8H0V - chains T and c of the 24 polymer chains in the assembly; structure by electron microscopy, 3.80 A resolution.

[Chain T]
Molecule: 261-nt DNA strand
Sequence (261 nucleotides; row label = number of the first residue in the row; numbers below 1 keep their minus sign (DA-97 is residue -97)):
   -97 ATCTATGAAT TTCGCGACAC AAGGCCTGGA TGTATATATC TGACACGTGC CTGGAGACTA
   -37 GGGAGTAATC CCCTTGGCGG TTAAAACGCG GGGGACAGCG CGTACGTGCG TTTAAGCGGT
    23 GCTAGAGCTG TCTACGACCA ATTGAGCGGC CTCGGCACCG GATTCCCAAA CACACCAAAC
    83 ACAAGTGGAC CGTAAGCTCC TATTGCTTTA AAGGCAGAGG ACAAACACGT CCGGAATGAG
   143 AGCTAATTTG GTATTTAAGA A
Unresolved in the structure: -97 to -95, 116-163

[Chain c]
Name: Histone H2A type 1-B/E
Organism: Homo sapiens
UniProtKB: P04908 (H2A1B_HUMAN); residues 0-129 here correspond to UniProt positions 1-130 (UniProt number = residue number + 1)
Amino-acid sequence (133 residues; each row starts with the number of its first residue; numbers below 1 keep their minus sign (Gly-3 is residue -3)):
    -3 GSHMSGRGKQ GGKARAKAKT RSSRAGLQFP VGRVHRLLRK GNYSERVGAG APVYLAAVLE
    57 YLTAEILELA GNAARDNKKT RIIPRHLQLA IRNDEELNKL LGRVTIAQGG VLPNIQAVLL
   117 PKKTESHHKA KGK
Unresolved in the structure: -3 to 13, 119-129
Sequence notes: expression tag (-3 to -1)
UniProt features mapped onto this chain:
  - modified residue: Ser1 (N-acetylserine), Arg3 (Citrulline), Lys5 (N6-(2-hydroxyisobutyryl)lysine), Lys9 (N6-(2-hydroxyisobutyryl)lysine), Lys13 (N6-(beta-hydroxybutyryl)lysine), Lys36 (N6-(2-hydroxyisobutyryl)lysine), Lys74 (N6-(2-hydroxyisobutyryl)lysine), Lys75 (N6-(2-hydroxyisobutyryl)lysine), Lys95 (N6-(2-hydroxyisobutyryl)lysine), Gln104 (N5-methylglutamine), Lys118 (N6-(2-hydroxyisobutyryl)lysine), Lys119 (N6-crotonyllysine), Thr120 (Phosphothreonine), Lys125 (N6-crotonyllysine)
  - cross-link (Glycyl lysine isopeptide (Lys-Gly)): Lys13 (interchain with G-Cter in ubiquitin), Lys15 (interchain with G-Cter in ubiquitin), Lys119 (interchain with G-Cter in ubiquitin)

[Interface between chain T and chain c]
Residue-residue contacts (14; chain T residue first):
  DG38(T) with Arg42(c), hydrogen bond to the sugar; Val43(c), sugar contact; Gly44(c), phosphate contact; Ala45(c), hydrogen bond to the phosphate
  DA39(T) with Arg35(c), salt bridge to the phosphate; Arg42(c), phosphate contact; Val43(c), hydrogen bond to the phosphate
  DA47(T) with Thr16(c), sugar contact
  DC49(T) with Arg29(c), salt bridge to the phosphate
  DG57(T) with Thr76(c), hydrogen bond to the phosphate; Arg77(c), sugar contact
  DC58(T) with Lys75(c), phosphate contact; Thr76(c), hydrogen bond to the phosphate; Arg77(c), hydrogen bond to the phosphate
Other interface residues (no listed pair), chain T (8 interface residues in all): DG48, DA59
Other interface residues (no listed pair), chain c (12 interface residues in all): His31, Glu41

[In short]
8 residues of chain T face 12 of chain c across their interface, with 6 hydrogen bonds and 2 salt bridges.
Among the polar pairs are DG38(T)-Arg42(c), DG38(T)-Ala45(c) and DA39(T)-Val43(c).
Here chain T is a 261-nt DNA strand and chain c is Histone H2A type 1-B/E (Homo sapiens). Entry 8H0V (RNA
polymerase II transcribing a chromatosome (type I)) was determined by electron microscopy, deposited together
with 8H0W.
